5M5V - chains A and E of the 4 polymer chains in the assembly; structure by X-ray diffraction, 1.96 A resolution.

Chain A:
Name: Clathrin heavy chain 1
Organism: Bos taurus
Reference sequence: P49951 (CLH1_BOVIN); residue numbers follow UniProt; this construct covers 1-363
Chain sequence (365 residues; numbered -1 to 363; the number before each row is that of its first residue; numbers below 1 keep their minus sign (Gly-1 is residue -1)):
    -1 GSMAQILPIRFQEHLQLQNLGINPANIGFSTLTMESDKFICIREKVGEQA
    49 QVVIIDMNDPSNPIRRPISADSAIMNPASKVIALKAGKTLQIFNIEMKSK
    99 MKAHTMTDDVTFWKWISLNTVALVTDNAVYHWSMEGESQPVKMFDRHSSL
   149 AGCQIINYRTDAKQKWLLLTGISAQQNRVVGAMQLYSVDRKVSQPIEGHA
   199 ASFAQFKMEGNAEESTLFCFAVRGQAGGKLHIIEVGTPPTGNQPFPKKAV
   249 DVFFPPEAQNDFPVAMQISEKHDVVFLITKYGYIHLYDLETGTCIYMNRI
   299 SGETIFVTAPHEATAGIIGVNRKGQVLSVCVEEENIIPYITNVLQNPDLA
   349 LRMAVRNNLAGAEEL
Disordered / not traced: -1 to 3
Sequence notes: expression tag (-1 to 0)
Curated features (UniProtKB/Swiss-Prot):
  - region: Ala68 to Asp107 (WD40-like repeat 2), Thr302 to Glu330 (WD40-like repeat 7)
  - modified residue: Ala2 (N-acetylalanine), Ser67 (Phosphoserine), Thr105 (Phosphothreonine), Tyr184 (Phosphotyrosine)
From the paper describing this entry:
  - mutagenesis - Q89A/F91K, Q192Y: unchanged binding to GST-AmphCBM
  - mutagenesis - Q89A/F91K, Q192Y: unchanged binding to GST-Amph4T1
  - mutagenesis - Q89A/F91K, Q192Y: decreased binding to GST-AP2CBM
  - mutagenesis - Q89A/F91K/Q192Y: abolished binding to GST-AP2CBM
  - mutagenesis - Q152L/I154Q, I154Q: decreased binding to GST-Wbox
  - mutagenesis - E11K: decreased stability
  - mutagenesis - F9W: unchanged stability
  - mutagenesis - Q14D/Q16M/N17S: increased stability

Chain E:
Name: Large delta antigen
Notes: fragment: Clathrin-box like motif
Reference sequence: A4ZNG7 (A4ZNG7_HDV); residues 1-9 here correspond to UniProt positions 202-210 (UniProt number = residue number + 201)
Chain sequence (9 residues; numbered 1 to 9; the number before each row is that of its first residue):
     1 SPRLPLLES
Disordered / not traced: 1-3
Sequence notes: engineered mutation Ser1 (Pro202 in A4ZNG7), Ser9 (Cys210 in A4ZNG7)

Chain A / chain E interface:
Contacting residue pairs (19; chain A residue first):
  Arg64(A) - Leu7(E)
  Arg64(A) - Glu8(E)
  Pro65(A) - Leu7(E)
  Pro65(A) - Glu8(E)  hydrogen bond (backbone-backbone)
  Ile66(A) - Leu6(E)
  Ile66(A) - Leu7(E)  hydrophobic
  Ser67(A) - Pro5(E)
  Ser67(A) - Leu6(E)  hydrogen bond (backbone-backbone)
  Leu82(A) - Leu6(E)
  Leu82(A) - Leu7(E)  hydrophobic
  Lys83(A) - Leu6(E)
  Ala84(A) - Leu6(E)  hydrophobic
  Thr87(A) - Leu6(E)
  Gln89(A) - Leu4(E)
  Gln89(A) - Pro5(E)
  Gln89(A) - Leu6(E)  hydrogen bond (side chain-backbone)
  Phe91(A) - Leu6(E)
  Phe91(A) - Leu7(E)  hydrophobic
  Lys96(A) - Ser9(E)
Also at the interface, not in a pair above, chain A (14 interface residues in all): Gln47, Ala68, Ile93

Summary:
The interface between chain A and chain E involves 14 residues on one side and 6 on the other, with 3 hydrogen
bonds. Polar contacts include Gln89(A)-Leu6(E), Pro65(A)-Glu8(E) and Ser67(A)-Leu6(E). The paper reports that
Q89A/F91K and Q192Y of chain A reduce binding to GST-AP2CBM; Q152L/I154Q and I154Q of chain A reduce binding
to GST-Wbox; 8 substitutions were tested in all.
Chain A is Clathrin heavy chain 1 (Bos taurus) and chain E is Large delta antigen; the structure, Clathrin
heavy chain N-terminal domain bound to a clathrin-box motif from hepatitis D virus large antigen ..., was
determined by X-ray diffraction together with 5M61, 5M5S, 5M5T and 5M5R from the same study.
